Entry 9H8J (X-ray diffraction, 2.20 A resolution); this record covers chains A and C of the 4 polymer chains in the assembly.

Chain A (and C):
Molecule: Polyphosphate kinase
Source organism: Lysinibacillus fusiformis
Notes: chain C of this document is another copy of the same molecule, construct and numbering; everything in this record applies to it too
UniProtKB: A0A1E4R1F9 (A0A1E4R1F9_9BACI); numbering as in UniProt (aligned over 1-269)
Sequence (269 residues; row label = number of the first residue in the row):
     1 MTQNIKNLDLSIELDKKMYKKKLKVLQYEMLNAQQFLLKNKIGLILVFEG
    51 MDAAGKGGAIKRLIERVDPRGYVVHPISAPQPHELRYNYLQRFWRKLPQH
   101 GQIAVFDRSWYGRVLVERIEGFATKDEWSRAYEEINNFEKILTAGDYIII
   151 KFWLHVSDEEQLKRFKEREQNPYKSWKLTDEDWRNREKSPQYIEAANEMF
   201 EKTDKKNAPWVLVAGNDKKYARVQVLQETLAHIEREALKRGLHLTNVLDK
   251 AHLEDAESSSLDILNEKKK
Unresolved in the structure: 245-269 (chain C: 1-2, 174-179, 245-269)
Small-molecule neighbours: succinic acid (SIN): Gly-57, Gly-58, Lys-61, Arg-62, Lys-218, Arg-222

Chain A / chain C interface:
Residue-residue contacts (41):
  Leu-85(A) / His-100(C)  hydrogen bond (backbone-side chain)
  Arg-86(A) / Gln-99(C)
  Arg-86(A) / His-100(C)  hydrogen bond (backbone-backbone)
  Arg-86(A) / Tyr-147(C)
  Tyr-87(A) / Leu-97(C)
  Tyr-87(A) / Pro-98(C)
  Tyr-87(A) / Gln-99(C)  hydrogen bond
  Tyr-87(A) / His-100(C)
  Tyr-87(A) / Tyr-147(C)
  Asn-88(A) / Trp-94(C)
  Asn-88(A) / His-100(C)
  Asn-88(A) / Ile-141(C)  hydrogen bond (side chain-backbone)
  Asn-88(A) / Leu-142(C)
  Asn-88(A) / Tyr-147(C)
  Gln-91(A) / Trp-94(C)  hydrogen bond (side chain-backbone)
  Trp-94(A) / Asn-88(C)
  Trp-94(A) / Leu-90(C)  hydrophobic
  Trp-94(A) / Gln-91(C)  hydrogen bond (backbone-side chain)
  Trp-94(A) / Trp-94(C)
  Leu-97(A) / Tyr-87(C)
  Pro-98(A) / Tyr-87(C)
  Gln-99(A) / Arg-86(C)
  Gln-99(A) / Tyr-87(C)  hydrogen bond
  His-100(A) / Leu-85(C)  hydrogen bond (side chain-backbone)
  His-100(A) / Arg-86(C)  hydrogen bond (backbone-backbone)
  His-100(A) / Tyr-87(C)
  His-100(A) / Asn-88(C)
  Arg-130(A) / Ala-144(C)  hydrogen bond (side chain-backbone)
  Glu-133(A) / Lys-140(C)  salt bridge
  Glu-134(A) / Ile-141(C)
  Asn-137(A) / Asn-137(C)  hydrogen bond
  Lys-140(A) / Glu-133(C)  salt bridge
  Ile-141(A) / Asn-88(C)
  Ile-141(A) / Leu-90(C)  hydrophobic
  Ile-141(A) / Glu-134(C)
  Leu-142(A) / Asn-88(C)
  Ala-144(A) / Arg-130(C)  hydrogen bond (backbone-side chain)
  Gly-145(A) / Arg-130(C)
  Tyr-147(A) / Arg-86(C)
  Tyr-147(A) / Tyr-87(C)
  Tyr-147(A) / Asn-88(C)
Also at the interface, not in a pair above, chain A (22 interface residues in all): Leu-90, Arg-95
Also at the interface, not in a pair above, chain C (23 interface residues in all): Tyr-89, Arg-95, Gly-145

In short:
22 residues of chain A face 23 of chain C across their interface, with 12 hydrogen bonds and 2 salt bridges.
Polar contacts include Glu-133(A)/Lys-140(C), Leu-85(A)/His-100(C) and Tyr-87(A)/Gln-99(C). Ligands of chain
A: succinic acid.
Chain A and chain C are both Polyphosphate kinase (Lysinibacillus fusiformis); the structure, Crystal
Structure of Polyphosphate kinase 2-II (PPK2-II) from Lysinibacillus fusiformis in apo form, was determined by
X-ray diffraction, deposited together with 9GP9, 9H8K and 9H8L.
